Entry 8Z4L (electron microscopy, 2.85 A resolution); this record covers chains A and M of the 14 polymer chains in the assembly.

Chain A:
Protein: a protein
Amino-acid sequence (200 residues; row label = number of the first residue in the row):
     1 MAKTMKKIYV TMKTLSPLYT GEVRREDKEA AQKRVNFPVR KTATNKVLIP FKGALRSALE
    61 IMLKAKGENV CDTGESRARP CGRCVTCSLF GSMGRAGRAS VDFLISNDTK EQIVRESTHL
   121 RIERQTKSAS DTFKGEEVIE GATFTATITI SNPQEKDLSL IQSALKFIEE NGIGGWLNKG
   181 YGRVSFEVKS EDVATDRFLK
Unresolved in the structure: 1, 25-44, 111-135

Chain M:
Molecule: 60-nt RNA strand
Sequence (60 nucleotides; row label = number of the first residue in the row; note: 1 number in that range is skipped by the numbering (no residue carries it; nothing is unmodelled there); numbers below 1 keep their minus sign (G-10 is residue -10)):
   -10 GGUUAAAACU
     1 CUUCUCAUGC UGGAUUCGAA AUUAGGUGCG CUUCGCGUUU AAGUCCCAUA
Unresolved in the structure: -10, 41-50

Interface between chain A and chain M:
Contacting residue pairs - 35 pairs, chain A then chain M:
  Thr20(A) - G37(M)  phosphate contact
  Gly21(A) - C36(M)  hydrogen bond to the sugar
  Gly21(A) - G37(M)  hydrogen bond to the phosphate
  Glu22(A) - C36(M)  base contact
  Val23(A) - C36(M)  base contact
  Pro50(A) - G35(M)  base contact
  Pro50(A) - C36(M)  phosphate contact
  Lys52(A) - U33(M)  salt bridge to the phosphate
  Lys52(A) - C34(M)  salt bridge to the phosphate
  Gly53(A) - G35(M)  hydrogen bond to the base
  Ala54(A) - G35(M)  base contact
  Arg56(A) - C34(M)  salt bridge to the phosphate
  Ser57(A) - G35(M)  hydrogen bond to the base
  Thr73(A) - C34(M)  sugar contact
  Pro80(A) - U33(M)  sugar contact
  Phe90(A) - U33(M)  phosphate contact
  Phe90(A) - C34(M)  phosphate contact
  Gly91(A) - U33(M)  sugar contact
  Ser92(A) - U32(M)  hydrogen bond to the sugar
  Ser92(A) - U33(M)  sugar contact
  Met93(A) - U32(M)  hydrogen bond to the sugar
  Met93(A) - U33(M)  base contact
  Gly94(A) - U32(M)  sugar contact
  Arg95(A) - U32(M)  sugar contact
  Ala96(A) - U32(M)  phosphate contact
  Ala96(A) - U33(M)  phosphate contact
  Gly97(A) - U33(M)  hydrogen bond to the phosphate
  Ile173(A) - G35(M)  base contact
  Gly174(A) - G37(M)  phosphate contact
  Gly175(A) - G37(M)  phosphate contact
  Gly175(A) - U38(M)  phosphate contact
  Trp176(A) - U38(M)  hydrogen bond to the phosphate
  Trp176(A) - U39(M)  hydrogen bond to the base
  Leu177(A) - U38(M)  phosphate contact
  Asn178(A) - U39(M)  hydrogen bond to the phosphate
Interface residues without a listed pair, chain A (29 interface residues in all): Tyr19, Ile168, Gly172
Interface residues without a listed pair, chain M (9 interface residues in all): U40

Overview:
Chain A and chain M form an interface of 29 and 9 residues respectively, with 10 hydrogen bonds and 3 salt
bridges. Polar pairs include Gly53(A)-G35(M), Ser57(A)-G35(M) and Trp176(A)-U39(M).
Chain A is a protein and chain M is a 60-nt RNA strand; the structure, Cryo-EM structure of CTR-bound type VII
CRISPR-Cas complex at substrate-engaged state I, was determined by electron microscopy, deposited together
with 8YHD, 8YHE, 8Z4J, 8Z99, 8Z9C and 8Z9E.
